Entry 7PA6 (X-ray diffraction, 1.90 A resolution); this record covers chains LLL and MMM of the 10 polymer chains in the assembly.

== Chain LLL (and MMM) ==
Protein: scFv 27C11 antibody heavy chain
From: Homo sapiens
Notes: antibody fragment or engineered binder; chain MMM of this document is another copy of the same molecule, construct and numbering; everything in this record applies to it too
Sequence (253 residues; each row starts with the number of its first residue; numbering starts at 0):
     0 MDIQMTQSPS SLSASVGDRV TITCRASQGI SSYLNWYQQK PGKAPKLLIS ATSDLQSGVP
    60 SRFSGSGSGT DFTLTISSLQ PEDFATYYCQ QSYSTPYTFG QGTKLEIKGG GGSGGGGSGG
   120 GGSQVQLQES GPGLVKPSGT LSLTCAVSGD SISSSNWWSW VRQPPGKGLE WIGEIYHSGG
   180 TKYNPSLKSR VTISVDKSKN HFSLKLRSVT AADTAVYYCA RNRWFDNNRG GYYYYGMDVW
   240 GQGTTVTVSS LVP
Unresolved in the structure: 108-122 (chain MMM: 105-122, 248-252)
Disulfides: Cys-144/Cys-218

== Chain LLL / chain MMM interface ==
Contacting residue pairs - 10 pairs, chain LLL then chain MMM:
  Leu-54(LLL) / Ser-188(MMM)
  Ser-60(LLL) / Ser-188(MMM)  hydrogen bond
  Ser-60(LLL) / Arg-189(MMM)
  Ser-60(LLL) / Ser-207(MMM)
  Ser-63(LLL) / Ser-185(MMM)
  Ser-65(LLL) / Asp-1(MMM)
  Gly-66(LLL) / Asp-1(MMM)
  Ser-76(LLL) / Thr-209(MMM)
  Ser-76(LLL) / Ala-211(MMM)
  Ser-77(LLL) / Thr-209(MMM)
Interface residues without a listed pair, chain LLL (9 interface residues in all): Ser-52, Ser-67
Interface residues without a listed pair, chain MMM (9 interface residues in all): Gln-27, Pro-184

== In short ==
The chain LLL/chain MMM interface involves 9 residues from each chain; the contacts include 1 hydrogen bond.
The hydrogen-bonded pair is Ser-60(LLL)/Ser-188(MMM).
Both chains are scFv 27C11 antibody heavy chain (Homo sapiens). Entry 7PA6 (JC polyomavirus VP1 in complex
with scFv 27C11) was determined by X-ray diffraction.
